Entry 6PSV (electron microscopy, 3.50 A resolution); this record covers chains G and I of the 10 polymer chains in the assembly.

== Chain G ==
Name: DNA-directed RNA polymerase subunit alpha
From: Escherichia coli
Notes: EC 2.7.7.6
Reference sequence: P0A7Z4 (RPOA_ECOLI); residue numbers follow UniProt; this construct covers 1-329
Chain sequence (329 residues; row label = number of the first residue in the row):
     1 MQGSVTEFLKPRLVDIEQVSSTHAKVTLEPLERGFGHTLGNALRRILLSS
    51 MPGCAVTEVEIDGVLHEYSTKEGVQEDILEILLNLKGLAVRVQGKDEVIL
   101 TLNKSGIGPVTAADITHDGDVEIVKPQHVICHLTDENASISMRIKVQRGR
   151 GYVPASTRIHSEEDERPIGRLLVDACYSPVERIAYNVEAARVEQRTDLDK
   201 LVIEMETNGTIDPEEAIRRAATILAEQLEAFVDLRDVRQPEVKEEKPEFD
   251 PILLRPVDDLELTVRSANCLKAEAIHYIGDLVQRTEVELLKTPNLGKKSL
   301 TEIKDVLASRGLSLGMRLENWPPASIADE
Not modelled in the structure: 1-6, 235-329
Swiss-Prot annotation at these positions:
  - region: Glu162 to Glu165 (Required for interaction with Crp at class II promoters)
  - modified residue: Arg265 (ADP-ribosylarginine), Lys297 (N6-acetyllysine), Lys298 (N6-acetyllysine)
  - mutagenesis: Arg45 (R45C: In rpoA112; temperature-sensitive, blocks RNA polymerase assembly), Glu162 to Glu165 (5-fold decrease in CRP-class II promoter-dependent transcription), Glu165 (E165K: 5-fold decrease in CRP-class II promoter-dependent transcription), Arg191 (R191C: In rpoA101; temperature-sensitive)

== Chain I ==
Name: DNA-directed RNA polymerase subunit beta
From: Escherichia coli
Notes: EC 2.7.7.6
Reference sequence: P0A8V4 (RPOB_ECO57); numbering as in UniProt (aligned over 1-1342)
Chain sequence (1342 residues; row label = number of the first residue in the row):
     1 MVYSYTEKKRIRKDFGKRPQVLDVPYLLSIQLDSFQKFIEQDPEGQYGLE
    51 AAFRSVFPIQSYSGNSELQYVSYRLGEPVFDVQECQIRGVTYSAPLRVKL
   101 RLVIYEREAPEGTVKDIKEQEVYMGEIPLMTDNGTFVINGTERVIVSQLH
   151 RSPGVFFDSDKGKTHSSGKVLYNARIIPYRGSWLDFEFDPKDNLFVRIDR
   201 RRKLPATIILRALNYTTEQILDLFFEKVIFEIRDNKLQMELVPERLRGET
   251 ASFDIEANGKVYVEKGRRITARHIRQLEKDDVKLIEVPVEYIAGKVVAKD
   301 YIDESTGELICAANMELSLDLLAKLSQSGHKRIETLFTNDLDHGPYISET
   351 LRVDPTNDRLSALVEIYRMMRPGEPPTREAAESLFENLFFSEDRYDLSAV
   401 GRMKFNRSLLREEIEGSGILSKDDIIDVMKKLIDIRNGKGEVDDIDHLGN
   451 RRIRSVGEMAENQFRVGLVRVERAVKERLSLGDLDTLMPQDMINAKPISA
   501 AVKEFFGSSQLSQFMDQNNPLSEITHKRRISALGPGGLTRERAGFEVRDV
   551 HPTHYGRVCPIETPEGPNIGLINSLSVYAQTNEYGFLETPYRKVTDGVVT
   601 DEIHYLSAIEEGNYVIAQANSNLDEEGHFVEDLVTCRSKGESSLFSRDQV
   651 DYMDVSTQQVVSVGASLIPFLEHDDANRALMGANMQRQAVPTLRADKPLV
   701 GTGMERAVAVDSGVTAVAKRGGVVQYVDASRIVIKVNEDEMYPGEAGIDI
   751 YNLTKYTRSNQNTCINQMPCVSLGEPVERGDVLADGPSTDLGELALGQNM
   801 RVAFMPWNGYNFEDSILVSERVVQEDRFTTIHIQELACVSRDTKLGPEEI
   851 TADIPNVGEAALSKLDESGIVYIGAEVTGGDILVGKVTPKGETQLTPEEK
   901 LLRAIFGEKASDVKDSSLRVPNGVSGTVIDVQVFTRDGVEKDKRALEIEE
   951 MQLKQAKKDLSEELQILEAGLFSRIRAVLVAGGVEAEKLDKLPRDRWLEL
  1001 GLTDEEKQNQLEQLAEQYDELKHEFEKKLEAKRRKITQGDDLAPGVLKIV
  1051 KVYLAVKRRIQPGDKMAGRHGNKGVISKINPIEDMPYDENGTPVDIVLNP
  1101 LGVPSRMNIGQILETHLGMAAKGIGDKINAMLKQQQEVAKLREFIQRAYD
  1151 LGADVRQKVDLSTFSDEEVMRLAENLRKGMPIATPVFDGAKEAEIKELLK
  1201 LGDLPTSGQIRLYDGRTGEQFERPVTVGYMYMLKLNHLVDDKMHARSTGS
  1251 YSLVTQQPLGGKAQFGGQRFGEMEVWALEAYGAAYTLQEMLTVKSDDVNG
  1301 RTKMYKNIVDGNHQMEPGMPESFNVLLKEIRSLGINIELEDE
Not modelled in the structure: 1-2
Ligand contacts: chapso (1N7): Gln725, Tyr726, Arg731, Glu962, Gln965, Ile966, Ala969, Ser973
Swiss-Prot annotation at these positions:
  - modified residue (N6-acetyllysine): Lys1022, Lys1200

== Chain G / chain I interface ==
Pairs across the interface (63; chain G residue first):
  Asn41(G) - Gly1215(I)
  Asn41(G) - Arg1216(I)  hydrogen bond (side chain-backbone)
  Asn41(G) - Thr1217(I)  hydrogen bond (side chain-backbone)
  Asn41(G) - Gly1218(I)
  Arg44(G) - Glu1083(I)
  Arg44(G) - Tyr1087(I)
  Arg44(G) - Gly1091(I)
  Arg45(G) - Glu1083(I)
  Arg45(G) - Gly1215(I)  hydrogen bond (side chain-backbone)
  Arg45(G) - Arg1216(I)  hydrogen bond (side chain-backbone)
  Leu48(G) - Glu1083(I)
  Ser49(G) - Glu1083(I)
  His66(G) - Ile873(I)
  His66(G) - Thr927(I)
  His66(G) - Ile929(I)
  Glu67(G) - Lys1057(I)  salt bridge
  Tyr68(G) - Tyr756(I)
  Tyr68(G) - Thr927(I)
  Tyr68(G) - Ile929(I)  hydrophobic
  Tyr68(G) - Ala1055(I)  hydrogen bond (side chain-backbone)
  Tyr68(G) - Lys1057(I)
  Ser69(G) - Tyr756(I)
  Thr70(G) - Ala729(I)
  Thr70(G) - Lys755(I)
  Glu72(G) - Asp728(I)
  Gly73(G) - Tyr726(I)
  Gly73(G) - Asp728(I)  hydrogen bond (backbone-side chain)
  Val74(G) - Asp728(I)
  Val74(G) - Ala729(I)
  Gln75(G) - Val727(I)
  Gln75(G) - Ala729(I)
  Gln75(G) - Pro769(I)
  Asp77(G) - Ala729(I)
  Asp77(G) - Lys755(I)  salt bridge
  Asp77(G) - Tyr756(I)  hydrogen bond
  Asp77(G) - Asn766(I)
  Asp77(G) - Met768(I)
  Leu79(G) - Leu693(I)  hydrophobic
  Leu79(G) - Tyr756(I)
  Leu79(G) - Ile831(I)  hydrophobic
  Leu79(G) - Lys1057(I)
  Glu80(G) - Met768(I)
  Leu83(G) - Arg694(I)
  Lys86(G) - Asp826(I)  salt bridge
  Thr134(G) - Tyr726(I)
  Thr134(G) - Val727(I)  hydrogen bond (side chain-backbone)
  Thr134(G) - Leu773(I)
  Tyr152(G) - Glu820(I)
  Tyr152(G) - Val823(I)
  Tyr152(G) - Gln824(I)
  Tyr152(G) - Arg1059(I)
  Ser156(G) - Arg1059(I)  hydrogen bond
  Glu165(G) - Glu876(I)
  Ile168(G) - Ile873(I)
  Asp174(G) - Asp826(I)
  Cys176(G) - Gln824(I)  hydrogen bond
  Arg182(G) - Asn1090(I)  hydrogen bond (side chain-backbone)
  Arg182(G) - Gly1091(I)
  Ile183(G) - Gly1091(I)
  Ala184(G) - Asn1090(I)
  Ala184(G) - Gly1091(I)
  Tyr185(G) - Tyr1087(I)  hydrogen bond
  Tyr185(G) - Gly1218(I)  hydrogen bond (side chain-backbone)
Also at the interface, not in a pair above, chain G (37 interface residues in all): Leu65, Glu76, Asp135, Pro154, Arg166, Glu181, Glu206
Also at the interface, not in a pair above, chain I (43 interface residues in all): Ser730, Arg731, Ser772, Arg821, Ser863, Gly874, Val928, Glu962, Ile1082, Glu1089, Lys1133

== Overview ==
Chain G and chain I form an interface of 37 and 43 residues respectively; the contacts include 13 hydrogen
bonds and 3 salt bridges. Polar pairs include Glu67(G)-Lys1057(I), Asp77(G)-Lys755(I) and Lys86(G)-Asp826(I).
Bound to chain I: chapso.
Chain G is DNA-directed RNA polymerase subunit alpha and chain I is DNA-directed RNA polymerase subunit beta,
both from Escherichia coli; the structure, Escherichia coli RNA polymerase promoter unwinding intermediate
(TpreRPo) with TraR and rpsT P2 promoter, was determined by electron microscopy, deposited together with 6PSQ,
6PSR, 6PSS, 6PST, 6PSU and 6PSW.
